5LOE - chain A; structure by X-ray diffraction, 3.00 A resolution.

# Chain A
Molecule: GTP-sensing transcriptional pleiotropic repressor CodY
Organism: Bacillus subtilis (strain 168)
UniProt: P39779 (CODY_BACSU); residue numbers follow UniProt; this construct covers 1-259
Sequence (262 residues; numbered -2 to 259; the number before each row is that of its first residue; numbers below 1 keep their minus sign (Gly-2 is residue -2)):
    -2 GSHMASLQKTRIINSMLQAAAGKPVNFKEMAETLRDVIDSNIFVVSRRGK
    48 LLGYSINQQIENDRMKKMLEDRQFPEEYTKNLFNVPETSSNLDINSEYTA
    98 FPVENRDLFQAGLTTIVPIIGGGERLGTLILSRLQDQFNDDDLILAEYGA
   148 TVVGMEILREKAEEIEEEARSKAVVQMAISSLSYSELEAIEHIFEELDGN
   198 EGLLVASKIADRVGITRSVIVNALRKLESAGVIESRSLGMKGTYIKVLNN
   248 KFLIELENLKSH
Not modelled in the structure: -2 to 0, 259
Construct notes: expression tag (-2 to 0); engineered mutation Ser3 (Leu in P39779)
Residues lining bound ligands: isoleucine (ILE): Arg61, Met62, Met65, Phe71, Pro72, Tyr75, Glu94, Thr96, Ala97, Phe98, Pro99, Val100
From the paper describing this entry:
  - binding site for isoleucine: Arg61, Met62, Met65, Phe71, Pro72, Tyr75, Thr96, Phe98, Pro99, Val100
  - conformationally variable residues (loop rearrangement): Glu94 to Ala108

# In short
Chain A binds isoleucine. The paper reports a binding site for isoleucine at Arg61, Met62 and Met65 among
others; conformational variability at Glu94.
Chain A is GTP-sensing transcriptional pleiotropic repressor CodY (Bacillus subtilis (strain 168)); the
structure, Structure of full length Cody from Bacillus subtilis in complex with Ile, was determined by X-ray
diffraction, deposited together with 5LNH, 5LOJ and 5LOO.
